PDB entry 6O1D | electron microscopy, 3.40 A resolution | chains E and J of the 10 polymer chains in the assembly

== Chain E ==
Name: Histone H3-like centromeric protein A
From: Homo sapiens
UniProt: P49450 (CENPA_HUMAN); residues 1-140 here = UniProt positions 1-140
Chain sequence (158 residues; each row starts with the number of its first residue; numbers below 1 keep their minus sign (Met-17 is residue -17)):
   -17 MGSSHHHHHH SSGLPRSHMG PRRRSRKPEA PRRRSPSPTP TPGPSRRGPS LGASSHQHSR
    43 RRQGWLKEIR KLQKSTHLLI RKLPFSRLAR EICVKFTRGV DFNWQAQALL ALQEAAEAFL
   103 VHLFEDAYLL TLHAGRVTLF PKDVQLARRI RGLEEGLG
Unresolved in the structure: -17 to 41
Differences from the reference sequence: initiating methionine (-17); expression tag (-16 to 0)
UniProt features mapped onto this chain:
  - region: Gln39 to Leu54 (Important for flexibility of DNA ends that protrude from nucleosomes)
  - modified residue: Gly2 (N,N,N-trimethylglycine), Ser7 (Phosphoserine), Ser17 (Phosphoserine), Ser19 (Phosphoserine), Ser27 (Phosphoserine), Ser68 (Phosphoserine)

== Chain J ==
Molecule: 145-nt DNA strand
Sequence (145 nucleotides; row label = number of the first residue in the row):
     1 ATCAGGAAGT TCATATAAAA GGCAAACGGA AGCATTCTCA GAATATTCTT TGTGATGATG
    61 GAGTTTCACT CACAGAGCTG AACATGCCTT TTGATGGAGC AGTTTCCAAA TACACTTTTG
   121 GTAGAATCTG CAGGTGGATA TTGAT

== Interface between chain E and chain J ==
Contacting residue pairs (13):
  Arg43(E) - DA82(J)  hydrogen bond to the sugar
  Arg44(E) - DA82(J)  sugar contact
  Arg44(E) - DC83(J)  salt bridge to the phosphate
  Gln45(E) - DA82(J)  phosphate contact
  Gly46(E) - DA82(J)  hydrogen bond to the phosphate
  Trp47(E) - DA82(J)  hydrogen bond to the phosphate
  Arg63(E) - DT90(J)  phosphate contact
  Arg63(E) - DT91(J)  salt bridge to the phosphate
  Lys64(E) - DT91(J)  phosphate contact
  Leu65(E) - DT91(J)  hydrogen bond to the phosphate
  Pro66(E) - DT90(J)  phosphate contact
  Arg69(E) - DT90(J)  salt bridge to the phosphate
  Asn85(E) - DC100(J)  sugar contact
Other interface residues (no listed pair), chain E (12 interface residues in all): Lys49
Other interface residues (no listed pair), chain J (7 interface residues in all): DA8, DA81

== In short ==
12 residues of chain E face 7 of chain J across their interface, with 4 hydrogen bonds and 3 salt bridges.
Polar contacts include Arg43(E)-DA82(J), Gly46(E)-DA82(J) and Trp47(E)-DA82(J).
Chain E is Histone H3-like centromeric protein A (Homo sapiens) and chain J is a 145-nt DNA strand; the
structure, Cryo-EM structure of the centromeric nucleosome with native alpha satellite DNA, was determined by
electron microscopy, deposited together with 6DZT, 6E0C and 6E0P.
